PDB entry 6Z5R | electron microscopy, 2.80 A resolution | chains E and F of the 35 polymer chains in the assembly

== Chain E ==
Name: Light-harvesting complex 1 alpha chain
Organism: Rhodopseudomonas palustris (strain ATCC BAA-98 / CGA009)
Reference sequence: Q6N9L4 (Q6N9L4_RHOPA); residues 1-48 here = UniProt positions 1-48
Sequence (48 residues; numbered 1 to 48; the number before each row is that of its first residue):
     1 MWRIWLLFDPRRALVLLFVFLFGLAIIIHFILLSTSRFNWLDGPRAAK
Unresolved in the structure: 47-48
Modified positions: M1 (N-formylmethionine; FME)
Small-molecule neighbours:
  - 6PL ((4S,7R)-4-hydroxy-N,N,N-trimethyl-9-oxo-7-[(palmitoyloxy)methyl]-3,5,8-trioxa-4-phosphahexacosan-1-aminium 4-oxide), molecule 1: R11, R12, V15, V19
  - 6PL, molecule 2: G23, I26, I27, F30, I31
  - bacteriochlorophyll a (BCL), molecule 1: L16, V19, F20, G23, L24, I27, I28
  - bacteriochlorophyll a (BCL), molecule 2: F18, V19, L21, F22, A25, H29, L32, W40
  - bacteriochlorophyll a (BCL), molecule 3: L21, L24, A25, I28, H29, L32, F38
  - spirilloxanthin (CRT), molecule 1: M1, R3, I4, L6, L7
  - spirilloxanthin (CRT), molecule 2: L14, L17, F20, L21, L24, I28, I31
  - spirilloxanthin (CRT), molecule 3: F22, A25, I26, H29, F30, L33, W40
What the authors report for this chain:
  - binding site for bacteriochlorophyll a: H29

== Chain F ==
Name: Light-harvesting complex 1 beta chain
Organism: Rhodopseudomonas palustris (strain ATCC BAA-98 / CGA009)
Reference sequence: Q6N9L5 (Q6N9L5_RHOPA); numbering as in UniProt (aligned over 1-52)
Sequence (52 residues; each row starts with the number of its first residue):
     1 MSDGSISGLSEAEAKEFHSIFVTSFFLFIVVAVVAHILAWMWRPWLPKAT
    51 GY
Unresolved in the structure: 1-3
Small-molecule neighbours:
  - 6PL ((4S,7R)-4-hydroxy-N,N,N-trimethyl-9-oxo-7-[(palmitoyloxy)methyl]-3,5,8-trioxa-4-phosphahexacosan-1-aminium 4-oxide), molecule 1: V33, H36, I37, W40, M41, P44, W45, L46
  - 6PL, molecule 2: L46, P47, K48
  - bacteriochlorophyll a (BCL), molecule 1: F25, F28, I29, A32, H36, A39, W45
  - bacteriochlorophyll a (BCL), molecule 2: F28, V31, A32, A35, H36, A39, W42
  - spirilloxanthin (CRT): E16, F17, I20, F21, S24, F25, F28
What the authors report for this chain:
  - binding site for bacteriochlorophyll a: H36

== How chain E and chain F interact ==
Contacting residue pairs - 29 pairs, chain E then chain F:
  M1(E) - H18(F)
  W2(E) - E11(F)
  W2(E) - A14(F)
  W2(E) - K15(F)
  W2(E) - H18(F)
  W5(E) - S7(F)  hydrogen bond (backbone-side chain)
  W5(E) - A14(F)
  W5(E) - F17(F)
  W5(E) - H18(F)
  L6(E) - S5(F)
  L6(E) - I6(F)
  L6(E) - S7(F)  hydrogen bond (backbone-backbone)
  L6(E) - L9(F)
  L6(E) - S10(F)
  L7(E) - I6(F)  hydrophobic
  L7(E) - S7(F)
  F8(E) - S7(F)  hydrogen bond (backbone-side chain)
  D9(E) - S7(F)
  P10(E) - L9(F)  hydrophobic
  P10(E) - F17(F)  hydrophobic
  L17(E) - F21(F)  hydrophobic
  R37(E) - R43(F)  hydrogen bond (backbone-side chain)
  R37(E) - P44(F)  hydrogen bond (side chain-backbone)
  R37(E) - Y52(F)
  F38(E) - W42(F)
  F38(E) - R43(F)
  F38(E) - P44(F)
  F38(E) - W45(F)  hydrophobic
  W40(E) - W42(F)  hydrophobic
Other interface residues (no listed pair), chain E (13 interface residues in all): L21
Other interface residues (no listed pair), chain F (17 interface residues in all): F28

== Summary ==
13 residues of chain E and 17 residues of chain F are in contact, with 5 hydrogen bonds. Polar contacts
include W5(E)-S7(F), F8(E)-S7(F) and R37(E)-R43(F). One spirilloxanthin molecule and 2 bacteriochlorophyll a
molecules are bound between chain E and chain F. The paper reports a binding site for bacteriochlorophyll a at
H29(E) and H36(F).
Chain E is Light-harvesting complex 1 alpha chain and chain F is Light-harvesting complex 1 beta chain, both
from Rhodopseudomonas palustris (strain ATCC BAA-98 / CGA009); the structure, RC-LH1(16) complex from
Rhodopseudomonas palustris, was determined by electron microscopy together with 6Z5S from the same study.
